8FVO - chains B and C of the 3 polymer chains in the assembly; structure by X-ray diffraction, 2.65 A resolution.

[Chain B]
Protein: Proprotein convertase subtilisin/kexin type 9
Organism: Homo sapiens
Notes: EC 3.4.21.-
UniProt: Q8NBP7 (PCSK9_HUMAN); residues 153-692 here = UniProt positions 153-692
Sequence (540 residues; row label = number of the first residue in the row):
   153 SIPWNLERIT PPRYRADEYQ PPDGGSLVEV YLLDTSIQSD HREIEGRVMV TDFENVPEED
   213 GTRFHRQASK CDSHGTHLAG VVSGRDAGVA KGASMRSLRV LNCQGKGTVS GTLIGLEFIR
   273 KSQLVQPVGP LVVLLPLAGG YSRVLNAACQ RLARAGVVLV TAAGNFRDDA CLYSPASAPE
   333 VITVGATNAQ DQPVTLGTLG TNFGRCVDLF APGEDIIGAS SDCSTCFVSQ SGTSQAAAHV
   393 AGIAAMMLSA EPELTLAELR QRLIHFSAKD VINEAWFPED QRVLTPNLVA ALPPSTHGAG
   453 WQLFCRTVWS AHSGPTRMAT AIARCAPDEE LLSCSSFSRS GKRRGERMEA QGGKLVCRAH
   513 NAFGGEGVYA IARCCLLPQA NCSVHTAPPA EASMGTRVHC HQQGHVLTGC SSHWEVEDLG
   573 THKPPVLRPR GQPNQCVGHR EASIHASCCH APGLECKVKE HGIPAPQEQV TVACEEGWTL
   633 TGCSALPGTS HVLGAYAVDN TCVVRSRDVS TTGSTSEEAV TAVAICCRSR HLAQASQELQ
Disordered / not traced: 168-175, 213-219, 450-451, 543-546, 554-556, 572-584, 617-618, 640-641, 660-670, 682-692
Cystine bridges: Cys-223/Cys-255, Cys-323/Cys-358, Cys-375/Cys-378, Cys-457/Cys-527, Cys-477/Cys-526, Cys-486/Cys-509, Cys-534/Cys-601, Cys-552/Cys-600, Cys-562/Cys-588, Cys-608/Cys-679, Cys-626/Cys-678, Cys-635/Cys-654
Construct notes: variant Ile-474 (Val in Q8NBP7), Glu-670 (Gly in Q8NBP7)
Residues lining bound ligands: Ca2+ (CA): Ala-330, Val-333, Thr-335, Cys-358, Asp-360

[Chain C]
Protein: MCR-ALA-7T2-GLY-004-7T2-SER-7T2-ALA-GLY-NH2 inhibitor
Sequence (11 residues; each row starts with the number of its first residue):
     1 XAXGXXSXAG X
Covalent attachments: covalent link MCR_1/Ala-9
Modified / non-standard residues: MCR (sulfanylacetic acid) at position 1, 7T2 ((2S)-3-(4-chlorophenyl)-2-(methylamino)propanoic acid) at position 3, 004 ((2S)-amino(phenyl)ethanoic acid) at position 5, 7T2 ((2S)-3-(4-chlorophenyl)-2-(methylamino)propanoic acid) at position 6, 7T2 ((2S)-3-(4-chlorophenyl)-2-(methylamino)propanoic acid) at position 8, NH2 (amino group) at position 11

[Interface between chain B and chain C]
Residue-residue contacts (21):
  Lys-222(B) / 7T2_6(C)
  His-226(B) / 7T2_6(C)
  Cys-255(B) / 7T2_6(C)
  Gln-256(B) / 004_5(C)
  Gln-256(B) / 7T2_6(C)
  Gly-257(B) / 004_5(C)
  Gly-257(B) / 7T2_6(C)
  Asn-317(B) / Gly-4(C)  hydrogen bond (side chain-backbone)
  Asn-317(B) / 7T2_8(C)
  Phe-318(B) / 7T2_3(C)
  Ala-338(B) / 7T2_8(C)
  Val-346(B) / 7T2_8(C)
  Leu-348(B) / 7T2_8(C)
  Leu-351(B) / 7T2_8(C)
  Gly-352(B) / 7T2_8(C)
  Thr-353(B) / 7T2_8(C)
  Gln-382(B) / Ser-7(C)
  Ser-383(B) / Ser-7(C)  hydrogen bond (backbone-side chain)
  Ser-383(B) / 7T2_8(C)
  Gly-384(B) / 7T2_8(C)
  Thr-385(B) / 7T2_8(C)
Interface residues without a listed pair, chain B (20 interface residues in all): Thr-187, Gly-365, Ser-381
Interface residues without a listed pair, chain C (8 interface residues in all): MCR_1, Ala-9

[In short]
20 residues of chain B face 8 of chain C across their interface; the contacts include 2 hydrogen bonds. Among
the polar pairs are Asn-317(B)/Gly-4(C) and Ser-383(B)/Ser-7(C). Ligands of chain B: Ca2+.
Chain B is Proprotein convertase subtilisin/kexin type 9 (Homo sapiens) and chain C is
MCR-ALA-7T2-GLY-004-7T2-SER-7T2-ALA-GLY-NH2 inhibitor; the structure, PCSK9 in complex with an inhibitor, was
determined by X-ray diffraction together with 8FPO, 8FPQ, 8FVL, 8FVM, 8FVN, 8FVP and 8FVQ from the same study.
